2XY6 - chains A and B of the 3 polymer chains in the assembly; structure by X-ray diffraction, 2.30 A resolution.

# Chain A
Molecule: DNA polymerase I
Source organism: Geobacillus stearothermophilus
Notes: EC 2.7.7.7
UniProtKB: E1C9K5 (E1C9K5_BACST); residues 297-876 here correspond to UniProt positions 1-580 (UniProt number = residue number - 296)
Chain sequence (581 residues; row label = number of the first residue in the row):
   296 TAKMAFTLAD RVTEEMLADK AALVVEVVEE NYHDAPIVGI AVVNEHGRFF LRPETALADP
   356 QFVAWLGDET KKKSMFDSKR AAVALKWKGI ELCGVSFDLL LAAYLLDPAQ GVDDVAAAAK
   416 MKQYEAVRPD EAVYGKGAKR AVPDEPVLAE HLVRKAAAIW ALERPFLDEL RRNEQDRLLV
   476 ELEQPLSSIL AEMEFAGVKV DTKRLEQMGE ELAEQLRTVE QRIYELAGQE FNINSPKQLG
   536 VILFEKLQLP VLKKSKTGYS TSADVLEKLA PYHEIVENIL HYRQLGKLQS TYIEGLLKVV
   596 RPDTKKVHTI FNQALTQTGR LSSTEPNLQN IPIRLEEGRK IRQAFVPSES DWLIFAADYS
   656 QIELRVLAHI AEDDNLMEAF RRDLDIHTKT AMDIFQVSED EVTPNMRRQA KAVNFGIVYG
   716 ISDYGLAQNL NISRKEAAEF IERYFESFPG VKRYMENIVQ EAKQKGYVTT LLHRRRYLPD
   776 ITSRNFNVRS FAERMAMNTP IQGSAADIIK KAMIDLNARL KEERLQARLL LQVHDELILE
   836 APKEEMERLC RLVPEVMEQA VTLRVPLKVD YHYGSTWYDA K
Construct notes: expression tag (296)

# Chain B
Molecule: 10-nt DNA strand
Sequence (10 nucleotides; each row starts with the number of its first residue):
    20 GACCXTCCCT
Modified residues: SAY ([(2R,3S,5R)-3-hydroxy-5-(3-hydroxy-4-methanoyl-phenyl)oxolan-2-yl]methyl dihydrogen phosphate) at position 24

# How chain A and chain B interact
Residue-residue contacts - 27 pairs, chain A then chain B:
  Ser550(A) - SAY_24(B)  base contact
  Lys551(A) - SAY_24(B)  base contact
  Thr552(A) - DC23(B)  phosphate contact
  Thr552(A) - SAY_24(B)  base contact
  Ser555(A) - DT25(B)  phosphate contact
  Thr556(A) - DT25(B)  hydrogen bond to the phosphate
  Ser557(A) - DT25(B)  hydrogen bond to the phosphate
  Ser557(A) - DC26(B)  phosphate contact
  Ala558(A) - DT25(B)  phosphate contact
  Ala558(A) - DC26(B)  hydrogen bond to the phosphate
  Arg578(A) - DC26(B)  salt bridge to the phosphate
  Lys582(A) - DC26(B)  hydrogen bond to the base
  Lys582(A) - DC27(B)  sugar contact
  Tyr587(A) - DC27(B)  sugar contact
  Arg615(A) - DT29(B)  hydrogen bond to the base
  Gln624(A) - DC28(B)  sugar contact
  Asn625(A) - DC27(B)  hydrogen bond to the base
  Asn625(A) - DC28(B)  sugar contact
  Ile626(A) - DC28(B)  sugar contact
  Pro627(A) - DC27(B)  phosphate contact
  Pro627(A) - DC28(B)  phosphate contact
  Ile628(A) - DC28(B)  hydrogen bond to the phosphate
  Ile628(A) - DT29(B)  phosphate contact
  Arg629(A) - DC28(B)  hydrogen bond to the phosphate
  Val828(A) - DT29(B)  phosphate contact
  His829(A) - DT29(B)  sugar contact
  Asp830(A) - DT29(B)  hydrogen bond to the phosphate
Interface residues without a listed pair, chain A (25 interface residues in all): Tyr554, Gln579, Leu630, Arg637, Tyr714

# In short
25 residues of chain A and 7 residues of chain B are in contact; the contacts include 9 hydrogen bonds and 1
salt bridge. Among the polar pairs are Lys582(A)-DC26(B), Arg615(A)-DT29(B) and Asn625(A)-DC27(B).
Chain A is DNA polymerase I (Geobacillus stearothermophilus) and chain B is a 10-nt DNA strand; the structure,
Crystal structure of a salicylic aldehyde basepair in complex with fragment DNA polymerase I from Bacillus
..., was determined by X-ray diffraction (same publication as 2XY5 and 2XY7).
